6IPU - chains B and J of the 10 polymer chains in the assembly; structure by X-ray diffraction, 1.99 A resolution.

[Chain B]
Protein: Histone H4
Source organism: Homo sapiens
UniProt: P62805 (H4_HUMAN); residues 21-102 here correspond to UniProt positions 22-103 (UniProt number = residue number + 1)
Amino-acid sequence (82 residues; each row starts with the number of its first residue):
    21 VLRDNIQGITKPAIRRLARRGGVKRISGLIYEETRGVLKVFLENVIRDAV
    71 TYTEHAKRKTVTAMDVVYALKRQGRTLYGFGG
UniProt features mapped onto this chain:
  - modified residue: Lys31 (N6-(2-hydroxyisobutyryl)lysine), Lys44 (N6-(2-hydroxyisobutyryl)lysine), Ser47 (Phosphoserine), Tyr51 (Phosphotyrosine), Lys59 (N6-(2-hydroxyisobutyryl)lysine), Lys77 (N6-(2-hydroxyisobutyryl)lysine), Lys79 (N6-(2-hydroxyisobutyryl)lysine), Thr80 (Phosphothreonine), Tyr88 (Phosphotyrosine), Lys91 (N6-(2-hydroxyisobutyryl)lysine)
  - cross-link (Glycyl lysine isopeptide (Lys-Gly)): Lys31 (interchain with G-Cter in SUMO2), Lys59 (interchain with G-Cter in SUMO2), Lys79 (interchain with G-Cter in SUMO2), Lys91 (interchain with G-Cter in SUMO2)

[Chain J]
Molecule: 145-nt DNA strand
Source organism: Homo sapiens
Sequence (145 nucleotides; row label = number of the first residue in the row; numbers below 1 keep their minus sign (DA-72 is residue -72)):
   -72 ATCAATATCCACCTGCAGATACTACCAAAAGTGTATTTGGAAACTGCTCC
   -22 ATCAAAAGGCATGTTCAGCTGATTCAGCTGAACATGCCTTTTGATGGAGC
    28 AGTTTCCAAATACACTTTTGGTAGTATCTGCAGGTGGATATTGAT

[Interface between chain B and chain J]
Pairs across the interface (15):
  Val21(B) - DT16(J)  phosphate contact
  Arg23(B) - DT16(J)  phosphate contact
  Arg23(B) - DT17(J)  salt bridge to the phosphate
  Arg35(B) - DA8(J)  salt bridge to the phosphate
  Arg45(B) - DG7(J)  sugar contact
  Arg45(B) - DA8(J)  phosphate contact
  Ile46(B) - DG7(J)  sugar contact
  Ile46(B) - DA8(J)  hydrogen bond to the phosphate
  Ser47(B) - DG7(J)  phosphate contact
  Gly48(B) - DG7(J)  hydrogen bond to the phosphate
  Arg78(B) - DC27(J)  phosphate contact
  Lys79(B) - DG26(J)  salt bridge to the phosphate
  Lys79(B) - DC27(J)  hydrogen bond to the phosphate
  Thr80(B) - DG26(J)  sugar contact
  Thr80(B) - DC27(J)  hydrogen bond to the phosphate
Interface residues without a listed pair, chain B (13 interface residues in all): Arg39, Lys44, Lys77
Interface residues without a listed pair, chain J (9 interface residues in all): DT6, DA9, DA28

[Summary]
13 residues of chain B and 9 residues of chain J are in contact, with 4 hydrogen bonds and 3 salt bridges.
Polar contacts include Ile46(B)-DA8(J), Gly48(B)-DG7(J) and Lys79(B)-DC27(J).
Here chain B is Histone H4 and chain J is a 145-nt DNA strand, both from Homo sapiens. Entry 6IPU (Human
nucleosome core particle containing 145 bp of DNA) was determined by X-ray diffraction, deposited together
with 6JXD, 6K1I, 6K1J and 6K1K.
